PDB entry 8H0C | X-ray diffraction, 1.98 A resolution | chain A

# Chain A
Name: SGNH/GDSL hydrolase family protein
From: Vibrio alginolyticus
UniProt: A0A7Y4B3E8 (A0A7Y4B3E8_VIBAL); residue numbers follow UniProt; this construct covers 1-418
Sequence (426 residues; row label = number of the first residue in the row; numbers below 1 keep their minus sign (Met-1 is residue -1)):
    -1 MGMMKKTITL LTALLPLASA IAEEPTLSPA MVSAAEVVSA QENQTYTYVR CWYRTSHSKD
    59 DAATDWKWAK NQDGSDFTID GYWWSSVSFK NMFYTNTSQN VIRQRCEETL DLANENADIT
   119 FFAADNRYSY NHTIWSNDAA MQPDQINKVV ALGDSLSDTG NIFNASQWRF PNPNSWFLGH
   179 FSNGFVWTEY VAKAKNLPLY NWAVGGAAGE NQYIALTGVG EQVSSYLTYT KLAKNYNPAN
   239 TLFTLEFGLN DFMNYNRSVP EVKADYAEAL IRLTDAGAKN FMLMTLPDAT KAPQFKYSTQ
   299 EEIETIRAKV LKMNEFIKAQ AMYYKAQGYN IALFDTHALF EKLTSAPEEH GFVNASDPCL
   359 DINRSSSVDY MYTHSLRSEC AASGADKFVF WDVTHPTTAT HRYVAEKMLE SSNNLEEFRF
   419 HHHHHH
Disordered / not traced: -1 to 28, 85-87, 419-424
Differences from the reference sequence: initiating methionine (-1); expression tag (0, 419-424)
Disulfide bonds: Cys49-Cys104, Cys357-Cys378
Bound ions: Mg2+ near Asp263 (its only coordinating residue here)
Small-molecule neighbours: arachidonic acid (ACD): Asp152, Ser153, Leu154, Trp185, Gly203, Gly204, Ala205, Glu244, Leu247, Asn248, Met251, Asn252, Met282, Pro285, Ala287, Thr334, Phe338, Phe388, Thr392, His393, Pro394, Thr398, His399, Val402
Reported in the primary citation:
  - mutagenesis - G204A, H393A: abolished catalytic activity

# Summary
Chain A binds arachidonic acid. The paper reports that G204A and H393A abolish catalytic activity.
Chain A is SGNH/GDSL hydrolase family protein (Vibrio alginolyticus); the structure, Structure of the
thermolabile hemolysin from Vibrio alginolyticus (in complex with arachidonic acid), was determined by X-ray
diffraction, deposited together with 8H09, 8H0A, 8H0B and 8H0D.
